Entry 1XMH (X-ray diffraction, 2.32 A resolution); this record covers chains C and D of the 6 polymer chains in the assembly.

[Chain C (and D)]
Name: Methane monooxygenase component A beta chain
Organism: Methylococcus capsulatus
Notes: EC 1.14.13.25; fragment: beta subunit; chain D of this document is another copy of the same molecule, construct and numbering; everything in this record applies to it too
UniProtKB: P18798 (MEMB_METCA); residues 2-389 here correspond to UniProt positions 1-388 (UniProt number = residue number - 1)
Amino-acid sequence (388 residues; numbered 2 to 389; the number before each row is that of its first residue):
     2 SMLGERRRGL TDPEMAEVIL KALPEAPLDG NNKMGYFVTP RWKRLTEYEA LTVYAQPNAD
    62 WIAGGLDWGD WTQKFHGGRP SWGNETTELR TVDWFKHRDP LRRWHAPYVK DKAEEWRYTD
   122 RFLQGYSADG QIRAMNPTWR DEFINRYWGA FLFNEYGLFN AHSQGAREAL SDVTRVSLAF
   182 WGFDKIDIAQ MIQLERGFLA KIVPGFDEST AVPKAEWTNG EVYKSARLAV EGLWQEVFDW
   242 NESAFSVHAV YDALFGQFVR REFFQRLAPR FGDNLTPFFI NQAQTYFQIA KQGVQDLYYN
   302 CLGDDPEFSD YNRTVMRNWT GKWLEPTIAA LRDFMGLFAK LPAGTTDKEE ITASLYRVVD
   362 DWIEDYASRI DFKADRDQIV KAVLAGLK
Construct notes: conflict E18 (Ala17 in P18798), R370 (Ala369 in P18798)

[How chain C and chain D interact]
Pairs across the interface (72; chain C residue first):
  M3(C) with E26(D); A27(D); P28(D), hydrophobic
  L4(C) with L21(D), hydrophobic; L24(D), hydrophobic
  L11(C) with T12(D)
  T12(C) with L11(D)
  P14(C) with P14(D); A17(D), hydrophobic; E18(D); L21(D)
  A17(C) with P14(D), hydrophobic
  E18(C) with P14(D)
  L21(C) with P14(D)
  L24(C) with L4(D), hydrophobic
  P25(C) with M3(D)
  A27(C) with M3(D)
  P28(C) with M3(D)
  K111(C) with R118(D)
  D112(C) with R118(D), salt bridge; R122(D), salt bridge
  E115(C) with E115(D); R118(D), salt bridge; R122(D), salt bridge
  E116(C) with Y119(D); R122(D), salt bridge
  R118(C) with K111(D); D112(D), salt bridge; E115(D), salt bridge
  Y119(C) with E116(D); Y119(D), hydrophobic; N282(D); Q283(D)
  R122(C) with D112(D), salt bridge; E115(D), salt bridge; E116(D), salt bridge; T286(D)
  F123(C) with N282(D); T286(D)
  G126(C) with Q289(D)
  A129(C) with Q289(D)
  D130(C) with Q258(D), hydrogen bond; R262(D), salt bridge; Q285(D); Q289(D), hydrogen bond
  Q132(C) with Q266(D), hydrogen bond
  R134(C) with R262(D); R358(D); D362(D), salt bridge
  Q258(C) with D130(D), hydrogen bond
  R262(C) with D130(D), salt bridge; R134(D)
  Q266(C) with Q132(D), hydrogen bond; N275(D), hydrogen bond (backbone-side chain)
  P270(C) with P270(D); N275(D)
  R271(C) with P270(D)
  N275(C) with Q266(D), hydrogen bond (side chain-backbone); P270(D); P278(D)
  P278(C) with N275(D)
  F279(C) with N282(D)
  N282(C) with F123(D)
  Q283(C) with Y119(D)
  Q285(C) with D130(D); Q132(D)
  T286(C) with R122(D)
  Q289(C) with G126(D); A129(D); D130(D), hydrogen bond
  R358(C) with R134(D)
  D362(C) with R134(D), salt bridge
Other interface residues (no listed pair), chain C (42 interface residues in all): E26, K292
Other interface residues (no listed pair), chain D (41 interface residues in all): P25, R271, F279

[In short]
42 residues of chain C face 41 of chain D across their interface; the contacts include 8 hydrogen bonds and 14
salt bridges. Among the polar pairs are D112(C)-R118(D), D112(C)-R122(D) and E115(C)-R118(D).
Chain C and chain D are both Methane monooxygenase component A beta chain (Methylococcus capsulatus); the
structure, Structure of Co(II) reconstituted methane monooxygenase hydroxylase from M. capsulatus (Bath), was
determined by X-ray diffraction together with 1XMF and 1XMG from the same study.
